3N02 - chain A; structure by X-ray diffraction, 1.50 A resolution.

== Chain A ==
Name: Thaumatin-1
Source organism: Thaumatococcus daniellii
UniProtKB: P02883 (THM1_THADA); numbering as in UniProt (aligned over 1-206)
Sequence (206 residues; each row starts with the number of its first residue):
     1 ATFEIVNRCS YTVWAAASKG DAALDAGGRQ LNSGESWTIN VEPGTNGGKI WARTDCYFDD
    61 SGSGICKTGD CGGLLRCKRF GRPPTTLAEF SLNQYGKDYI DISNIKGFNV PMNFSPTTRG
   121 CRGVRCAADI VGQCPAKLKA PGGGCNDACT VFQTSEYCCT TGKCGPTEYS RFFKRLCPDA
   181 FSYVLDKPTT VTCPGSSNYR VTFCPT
Disulfide bonds: C9-C204, C56-C66, C71-C77, C121-C193, C126-C177, C134-C145, C149-C158, C159-C164

== Overview ==
Chain A is Thaumatin-1 (Thaumatococcus daniellii); the structure, Thaumatic crystals grown in
loops/micromounts, was determined by X-ray diffraction, deposited together with 3MZQ, 3MZR, 3N03, 3N0B and
3N0C.
